PDB entry 2UXC | X-ray diffraction, 2.90 A resolution | chains A and N of the 23 polymer chains in the assembly

# Chain A
Molecule: 16S ribosomal RNA
Organism: Thermus thermophilus
Sequence (1522 nucleotides; numbered 0 to 1544 plus 19 insertion-coded residues; 42 numbers in that range are skipped by the numbering (no residue carries them; nothing is unmodelled there); the number before each row is that of its first residue; a row labelled like 190A-190L holds insertion residues (190A, then the next letters in order); numbering starts at 0):
     0 UUUGUUGGAG AGUUUGAUCC UGGCUCAGGG UGAACGCUGG CGGCGUGCCU AAGACAUGCA
    60 AGUCGUGCGG G
    73 CCGCGGGGUU UU
    88 ACUCCG
    95 UGGUC
   101 AGCGGCGGAC GGGUGAGUAA CGCGUGGGU
  129A G
   130 ACCUACCCGG AAGAGGGGGA CAACCCGGGG AAACUCGGGC UAAUCCCCCA UGUGGACCCG
   190 C
190A-190L CCCUUGGGGUGU
   191 GUCCAAAGGG CUUU
   216 GCCCGCUUCC GGAUGGGCCC GCGUCCCAUC AGCUAGUUGG UGGGGUAAUG GCCCACCAAG
   276 GCGACGACGG GUAGCCGGUC UGAGAGGAUG GCCGGCCACA GGGGCACUGA GACACGGGCC
   336 CCACUCCUAC GGGAGGCAGC AGUUAGGAAU CUUCCGCAAU GGGCGCAAGC CUGACGGAGC
   396 GACGCCGCUU GGAGGAAGAA GCCCUUCGGG GUGUAAACUC CUGAA
   442 CCCGGGACGA AACCCCCGAC GA
   474 GGGGACUGAC GGUACCGGG
   494 GUAAUAGCGC CGGCCAACUC CGUGCCAGCA GCCGCGGUAA UACGGAGGGC GCGAGCGUUA
   554 CCCGGAUUCA CUGGGCGUAA AGGGCGUGUA GGCGGCCUGG GGCGUCCCAU GUGAAAGACC
   614 ACGGCUCAAC CGUGGGGGAG CGUGGGAUAC GCUCAGGCUA GACGGUGGGA GAGGGUGGUG
   674 GAAUUCCCGG AGUAGCGGUG AAAUGCGCAG AUACCGGGAG GAACGCCGAU GGCGAAGGCA
   734 GCCACCUGGU CCACCCGUGA CGCUGAGGCG CGAAAGCGUG GGGAGCAAAC CGGAUUAGAU
   794 ACCCGGGUAG UCCACGCCCU AAACGAUGCG CGCUAGGUCU CUGGGUCU
   848 CCUGGGGGCC GAAGCUAACG CGUUAAGCGC GCCGCCUGGG GAGUACGGCC GCAAGGCUGA
   908 AACUCAAAGG AAUUGACGGG GGCCCGCACA AGCGGUGGAG CAUGUGGUUU AAUUCGAAGC
   968 AACGCGAAGA ACCUUACCAG GCCUUGACAU GCUAGG
 1003A G
  1004 AACCCGGGUG AAAGCCUGGG GUGCCCC
1030A-1030D GCGA
  1031 GGGGAGCCCU AGCACAGGUG CUGCAUGGCC GUCGUCAGCU CGUGCCGUGA GGUGUUGGGU
  1091 UAAGUCCCGC AACGAGCGCA ACCCCCGCCG UUAGUUGCCA GCGGUUCGGC CGGGCACUCU
  1151 AACGGGACUG CCCGCGAAA
  1171 GCGGGAGGAA GGAGGGGACG ACGUCUGGUC AGCAUGGCCC UUACGGCCUG GGCGACACAC
  1231 GUGCUACAAU GCCCACUACA AAGCGAUGCC ACCCGGCAAC GGGGAGCUAA UCGCAAAAAG
  1291 GUGGGCCCAG UUCGGAUUGG GGUCUGCAAC CCGACCCCAU GAAGCCGGAA UCGCUAGUAA
  1351 UCGCGGAUCA G
 1361A C
  1362 CAUGCCGCGG UGAAUACGUU CCCGGGCCUU GUACACACCG CCCGUCACGC CAUGGGAGCG
  1422 GGCUCUACCC GAAGUCGCCG GG
  1446 AGCCUACGGG
  1459 CAGGCGCCGA GGGUAGGGCC CGUGACUGGG GCGAAGUCGU AACAAGGUAG CUGUACCGGA
  1519 AGGUGCGGCU GGAUCACCUC CUUUCU
Unresolved in the structure: 0-4, 1535-1538
Bound ions: Mg2+ site 1: U12, C526, A914; Mg2+ site 2: G15, U920; Mg2+ site 3: G21, G22; Mg2+ site 4 near G21 (its only coordinating residue here); Mg2+ site 5: C48, G115; Mg2+ site 6 near A51 (its only coordinating residue here); Mg2+ site 7 near A53 (its only coordinating residue here); Mg2+ site 8: C58, U387; Mg2+ site 9: G61, U62, G105; Mg2+ site 10: G69, G70, U98; Mg2+ site 11: G107, G326; Mg2+ site 12: A109, G331; 107 more Mg2+ sites not listed; 21 more K+ sites not listed
Residues lining bound ligands: paromomycin (PAR): G1405, U1406, C1407, A1408, C1409, G1489, C1490, G1491, A1492, A1493, G1494, U1495, C1496

# Chain N
Name: Ribosomal protein S14
Organism: Thermus thermophilus
UniProt: Q5SHQ1 (RS14_THET8); residues 2-61 here correspond to UniProt positions 1-60 (UniProt number = residue number - 1)
Chain sequence (61 residues; each row starts with the number of its first residue):
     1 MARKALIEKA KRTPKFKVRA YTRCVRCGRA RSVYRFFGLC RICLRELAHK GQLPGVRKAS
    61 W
Unresolved in the structure: 1
Bound ions: Zn2+: Cys24, Cys27, Cys40, Cys43; Mg2+ near Ala30 (its only coordinating residue here)

# Interface between chain A and chain N
Residue-residue contacts (72):
  G973(A) - Arg29(N)  hydrogen bond to the sugar
  G973(A) - Arg41(N)  hydrogen bond to the phosphate
  A974(A) - Arg29(N)  salt bridge to the phosphate
  A974(A) - Arg31(N)  hydrogen bond to the sugar
  A974(A) - Ser32(N)  hydrogen bond to the phosphate
  A974(A) - Arg41(N)  salt bridge to the phosphate
  A975(A) - Ser32(N)  sugar contact
  A975(A) - Tyr34(N)  hydrogen bond to the base
  G976(A) - Arg31(N)  phosphate contact
  G976(A) - Ser32(N)  hydrogen bond to the phosphate
  C979(A) - Val18(N)  base contact
  C979(A) - Arg19(N)  hydrogen bond to the base
  C980(A) - Val18(N)  base contact
  C980(A) - Arg19(N)  hydrogen bond to the sugar
  C980(A) - Tyr21(N)  sugar contact
  U981(A) - Leu6(N)  phosphate contact
  U981(A) - Tyr21(N)  sugar contact
  U981(A) - Arg23(N)  phosphate contact
  U982(A) - Leu6(N)  sugar contact
  U982(A) - Arg23(N)  salt bridge to the phosphate
  A983(A) - Arg3(N)  salt bridge to the phosphate
  A983(A) - Leu6(N)  phosphate contact
  A994(A) - Lys4(N)  base contact
  A994(A) - Ala5(N)  base contact
  A994(A) - Glu8(N)  sugar contact
  C995(A) - Lys4(N)  hydrogen bond to the sugar
  A996(A) - Lys4(N)  sugar contact
  A1015(A) - Lys15(N)  hydrogen bond to the phosphate
  A1016(A) - Lys15(N)  salt bridge to the phosphate
  G1047(A) - Lys4(N)  salt bridge to the phosphate
  G1048(A) - Arg3(N)  phosphate contact
  G1048(A) - Lys4(N)  hydrogen bond to the phosphate
  U1049(A) - Ala2(N)  hydrogen bond to the base
  U1049(A) - Arg3(N)  phosphate contact
  C1059(A) - Arg45(N)  hydrogen bond to the phosphate
  C1060(A) - Arg45(N)  salt bridge to the phosphate
  C1114(A) - Ser60(N)  hydrogen bond to the sugar
  C1115(A) - Ser60(N)  sugar contact
  C1115(A) - Trp61(N)  hydrogen bond to the sugar
  G1186(A) - Trp61(N)  hydrogen bond to the base
  G1187(A) - Ser60(N)  hydrogen bond to the base
  G1187(A) - Trp61(N)  hydrogen bond to the sugar
  A1188(A) - Lys58(N)  hydrogen bond to the phosphate
  A1188(A) - Ser60(N)  sugar contact
  C1189(A) - Lys58(N)  salt bridge to the phosphate
  G1202(A) - Arg26(N)  base contact
  G1202(A) - Cys27(N)  hydrogen bond to the sugar
  G1202(A) - Arg29(N)  sugar contact
  G1202(A) - Ile42(N)  base contact
  G1202(A) - Cys43(N)  base contact
  G1202(A) - Glu46(N)  hydrogen bond to the base
  C1203(A) - Ala2(N)  phosphate contact
  C1203(A) - Cys27(N)  sugar contact
  G1216(A) - Arg3(N)  salt bridge to the phosphate
  G1216(A) - Ala5(N)  phosphate contact
  C1217(A) - Ala5(N)  phosphate contact
  C1217(A) - Glu8(N)  phosphate contact
  U1219(A) - Arg19(N)  salt bridge to the phosphate
  G1316(A) - Val18(N)  phosphate contact
  C1317(A) - Phe16(N)  stacking on the base
  C1317(A) - Lys17(N)  phosphate contact
  C1317(A) - Val18(N)  base contact
  C1317(A) - Arg19(N)  base contact
  A1357(A) - Tyr34(N)  sugar contact
  U1358(A) - Val33(N)  sugar contact
  U1358(A) - Tyr34(N)  phosphate contact
  U1358(A) - Arg35(N)  hydrogen bond to the phosphate
  C1359(A) - Thr22(N)  hydrogen bond to the phosphate
  C1359(A) - Arg35(N)  salt bridge to the phosphate
  A1360(A) - Arg35(N)  salt bridge to the phosphate
  G1368(A) - Trp61(N)  phosphate contact
  C1369(A) - Trp61(N)  hydrogen bond to the phosphate
Interface residues without a listed pair, chain A (41 interface residues in all): A977, C1113, C1218
Interface residues without a listed pair, chain N (35 interface residues in all): Lys11, Ala20, Ala30, Phe36, Arg57

# In short
41 residues of chain A and 35 residues of chain N are in contact; the contacts include 24 hydrogen bonds, 12
salt bridges and 1 aromatic stacking contact. Polar contacts include A975(A)-Tyr34(N), C979(A)-Arg19(N) and
U1049(A)-Ala2(N). Bound to chain A: paromomycin.
Here chain A is 16S ribosomal RNA and chain N is Ribosomal protein S14, both from Thermus thermophilus. Entry
2UXC (Crystal structure of an extended tRNA anticodon stem loop in complex with its cognate mRNA UCGU ...) was
determined by X-ray diffraction, deposited together with 2UXD and 2UXB.
